PDB entry 1VRL | X-ray diffraction, 2.50 A resolution | chains C and A of the 3 polymer chains in the assembly

# Chain C
Molecule: 11-nt DNA strand
Sequence (11 nucleotides; row label = number of the first residue in the row):
    12 TGTCCAXGTC T
Unresolved in the structure: 12
Modified positions: HPD (1-hydroxy-pentane-3,4-diol-5-phosphate) at position 18

# Chain A
Protein: MutY
Source organism: Geobacillus stearothermophilus
Notes: EC 3.2.2.-; engineered mutation(s): D144N, F347S, K357E
UniProtKB: P83847 (P83847_BACST); residue numbers follow UniProt; this construct covers 1-366
Sequence (369 residues; row label = number of the first residue in the row; numbers below 1 keep their minus sign (Gly-2 is residue -2)):
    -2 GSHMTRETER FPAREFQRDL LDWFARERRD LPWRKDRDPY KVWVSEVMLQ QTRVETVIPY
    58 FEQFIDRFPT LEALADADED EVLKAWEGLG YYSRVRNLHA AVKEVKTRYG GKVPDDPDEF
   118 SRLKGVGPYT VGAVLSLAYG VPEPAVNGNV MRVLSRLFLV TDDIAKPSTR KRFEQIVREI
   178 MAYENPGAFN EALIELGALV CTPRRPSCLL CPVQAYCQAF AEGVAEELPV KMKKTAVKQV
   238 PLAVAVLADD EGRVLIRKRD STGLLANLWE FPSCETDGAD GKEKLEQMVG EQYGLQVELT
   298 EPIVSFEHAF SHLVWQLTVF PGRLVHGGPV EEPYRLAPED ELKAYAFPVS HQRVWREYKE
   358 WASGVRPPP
Unresolved in the structure: -2 to 8, 275-276, 288-291, 361-366
Curated features (UniProtKB/Swiss-Prot):
  - active site: Glu43 (Proton donor/acceptor)
  - binding site (DNA): Trp30, Arg31, Gln48, Thr49, Leu86 to Tyr88, Tyr126, Glu188, Ser308
  - binding site ([4Fe-4S] cluster): Cys198, Cys205, Cys208, Cys214
  - mutagenesis: Glu43 (E43Q: Loss of catalytic activity)
Bound ions: Ca2+: Ser118, Val123; 4Fe-4S cluster Fe: Cys198, Cys205, Cys208, Cys214
Small-molecule neighbours:
  - adenine (ADE): Arg26, Leu28, Trp30, Arg31, Glu43, Leu46, Val51, Tyr126, Leu134, Asn144, Glu188, Ile191, Glu192
  - 4Fe-4S cluster (SF4): Arg153, Leu154, Val197, Cys198, Pro203, Ser204, Cys205, Cys208, Val210, Gln211, Cys214, Phe217, Ala222

# Interface between chain C and chain A
Residue-residue contacts - 37 pairs, chain C then chain A:
  DC16(C) - Pro200(A)  sugar contact
  DC16(C) - Lys228(A)  salt bridge to the phosphate
  DA17(C) - Gln48(A)  base contact
  DA17(C) - Thr49(A)  phosphate contact
  DA17(C) - Gly145(A)  phosphate contact
  DA17(C) - Asn146(A)  hydrogen bond to the phosphate
  DA17(C) - Arg149(A)  salt bridge to the phosphate
  HPD_18(C) - Glu43(A)  base contact
  HPD_18(C) - Leu46(A)  sugar contact
  HPD_18(C) - Gln47(A)  sugar contact
  HPD_18(C) - Arg50(A)  base contact
  HPD_18(C) - Val51(A)  base contact
  HPD_18(C) - Tyr126(A)  base contact
  HPD_18(C) - Asn144(A)  hydrogen bond to the sugar
  HPD_18(C) - Gly145(A)  sugar contact
  HPD_18(C) - Asn146(A)  base contact
  HPD_18(C) - Met148(A)  sugar contact
  HPD_18(C) - Lys228(A)  base contact
  DG19(C) - Leu46(A)  phosphate contact
  DG19(C) - Gln47(A)  phosphate contact
  DG19(C) - Gln48(A)  hydrogen bond to the phosphate
  DG19(C) - Tyr88(A)  base contact
  DG19(C) - Tyr126(A)  sugar contact
  DG19(C) - Thr127(A)  phosphate contact
  DG19(C) - Asn144(A)  phosphate contact
  DG19(C) - Gly145(A)  hydrogen bond to the phosphate
  DT20(C) - Gln47(A)  sugar contact
  DT20(C) - Gly122(A)  sugar contact
  DT20(C) - Val123(A)  phosphate contact
  DT20(C) - Gly124(A)  hydrogen bond to the phosphate
  DT20(C) - Pro125(A)  phosphate contact
  DT20(C) - Tyr126(A)  hydrogen bond to the phosphate
  DT20(C) - Thr127(A)  hydrogen bond to the phosphate
  DC21(C) - Asn94(A)  sugar contact
  DC21(C) - Lys121(A)  phosphate contact
  DC21(C) - Gly122(A)  hydrogen bond to the phosphate
  DC21(C) - Val123(A)  phosphate contact
Other interface residues (no listed pair), chain A (27 interface residues in all): Leu120, Ile161, Arg167, Ile191

# Overview
The interface between chain C and chain A involves 6 residues on one side and 27 on the other; the contacts
include 8 hydrogen bonds and 2 salt bridges. Polar contacts include HPD_18(C)-Asn144(A), DA17(C)-Asn146(A) and
DG19(C)-Gln48(A). Bound to chain A: 4Fe-4S cluster and adenine.
Here chain C is an 11-nt DNA strand and chain A is MutY (Geobacillus stearothermophilus). Entry 1VRL (MutY
adenine glycosylase in complex with DNA and soaked adenine free base) was determined by X-ray diffraction,
deposited together with 1RRQ and 1RRS.
